PDB entry 1A3O | X-ray diffraction, 1.80 A resolution | chains A and C of the 4 polymer chains in the assembly

Chain A (and C):
Name: Hemoglobin (alpha chain)
From: Homo sapiens
Notes: chain C of this document is another copy of the same molecule, construct and numbering; everything in this record applies to it too
Reference sequence: P69905 (HBA_HUMAN); numbering as in UniProt (aligned over 1-141)
Sequence (141 residues; each row starts with the number of its first residue):
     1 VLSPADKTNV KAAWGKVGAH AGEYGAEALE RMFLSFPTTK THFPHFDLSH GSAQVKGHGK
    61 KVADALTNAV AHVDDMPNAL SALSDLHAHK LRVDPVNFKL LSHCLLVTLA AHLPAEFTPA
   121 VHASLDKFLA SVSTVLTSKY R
Sequence notes: engineered mutation H42 (Tyr in P69905)
Metal / ion sites: heme Fe near H87 (its only coordinating residue here)
Small-molecule neighbours: heme (HEM): M32, T39, H42, F43, H45, F46, H58, K61, V62, A65, L66, L83, L86, H87, L91, V93, N97, F98, L101, L105, V132, L136
Curated features (UniProtKB/Swiss-Prot):
  - site: K61 (Not glycated)
  - natural variant: D6 (A6D: In J-Toronto; this construct carries the variant), A13 (A13D: In J-Paris 1/J-Aljezur), E27 (A27E: In Shenyang; this construct carries the variant), K61 (K61N: In Zambia; deletion: In Clinic), D64 (A64D: In Pontoise; this construct carries the variant), D75 (D75A: In Lille; D75G: In Chapel Hill; D75N: In G-Pest), A111 (A111D: In Petah Tikva)

Chain A / chain C interface:
Contacting residue pairs - 4 pairs, chain A then chain C:
  D126(A) with R141(C), salt bridge
  K127(A) with R141(C), hydrogen bond (side chain-backbone)
  R141(A) with D126(C), salt bridge; K127(C), hydrogen bond (backbone-side chain)
Also at the interface, not in a pair above, chain A (6 interface residues in all): V1, A130, S138
Also at the interface, not in a pair above, chain C (7 interface residues in all): V1, A123, A130, S138

In short:
6 residues of chain A and 7 residues of chain C are in contact; the contacts include 2 hydrogen bonds and 2
salt bridges. Polar contacts include D126(A)-R141(C) and K127(A)-R141(C). Chain A binds heme.
Both chains are Hemoglobin (alpha chain) (Homo sapiens). Entry 1A3O (Artificial mutant (alpha Y42H) of deoxy
hemoglobin) was determined by X-ray diffraction, deposited together with 1A3N.
